6OVX - chain A; structure by X-ray diffraction, 2.10 A resolution.

# Chain A
Protein: Putative side chain reductase
Source organism: Streptomyces argillaceus
Chain sequence (333 residues; row label = number of the first residue in the row):
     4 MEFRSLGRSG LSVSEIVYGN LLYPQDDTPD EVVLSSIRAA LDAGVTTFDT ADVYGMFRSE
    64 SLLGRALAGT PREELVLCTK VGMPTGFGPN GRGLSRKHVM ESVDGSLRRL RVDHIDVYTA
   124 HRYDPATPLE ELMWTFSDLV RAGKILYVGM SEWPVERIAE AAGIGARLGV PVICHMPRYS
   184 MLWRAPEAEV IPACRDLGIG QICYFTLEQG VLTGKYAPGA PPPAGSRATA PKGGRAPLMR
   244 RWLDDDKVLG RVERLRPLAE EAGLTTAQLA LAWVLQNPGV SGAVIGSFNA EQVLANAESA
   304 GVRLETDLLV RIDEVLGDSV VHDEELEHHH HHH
Unresolved in the structure: 26-28, 222-241, 326-336
Residues lining bound ligands: NADP (NAP; NADP nicotinamide-adenine-dinucleotide phosphate): Gly22, Asn23, Leu24, Asp52, Tyr57, Lys83, His124, Ser154, Glu155, Met179, Tyr207, Phe208, Thr209, Leu210, Glu211, Gln212, Gly213, Thr216, Lys218, Tyr219, Ala270, Val287, Ile288, Gly289, Ser290, Gln295, Asn299
What the authors report for this chain:
  - catalytic residues: Tyr57 (by similarity / conservation)

# Overview
Ligands of chain A: NADP. The paper reports the catalytic residue Tyr57.
Chain A is Putative side chain reductase (Streptomyces argillaceus); the structure, Crystal structure of
mithramycin 3-side chain keto-reductase MtmW in complex with NAD+, P422 form, was determined by X-ray
diffraction (same publication as 6OW0).
